PDB entry 6KBB | X-ray diffraction, 2.37 A resolution | chains C and D of the 3 polymer chains in the assembly

Chain C:
Protein: Histone H2A type 1-D
From: Homo sapiens
UniProt: P20671 (H2A1D_HUMAN); residues 13-106 here correspond to UniProt positions 14-107 (UniProt number = residue number + 1)
Amino-acid sequence (96 residues; numbered 11 to 106; the number before each row is that of its first residue):
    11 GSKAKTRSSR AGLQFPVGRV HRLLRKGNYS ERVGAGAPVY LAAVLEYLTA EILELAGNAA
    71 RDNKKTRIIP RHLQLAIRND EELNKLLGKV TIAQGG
Unresolved in the structure: 11-15, 99-106
Sequence notes: expression tag (11-12)
Curated features (UniProtKB/Swiss-Prot):
  - modified residue: Lys13 (N6-(beta-hydroxybutyryl)lysine), Lys36 (N6-(2-hydroxyisobutyryl)lysine), Lys74 (N6-(2-hydroxyisobutyryl)lysine), Lys75 (N6-(2-hydroxyisobutyryl)lysine), Lys95 (N6-(2-hydroxyisobutyryl)lysine), Lys99 (N6-glutaryllysine), Gln104 (N5-methylglutamine)
  - cross-link (Glycyl lysine isopeptide (Lys-Gly)): Lys13 (interchain with G-Cter in ubiquitin), Lys15 (interchain with G-Cter in ubiquitin)

Chain D:
Protein: Histone H2B type 2-E
From: Homo sapiens
UniProt: Q16778 (H2B2E_HUMAN); residues 26-125 here correspond to UniProt positions 27-126 (UniProt number = residue number + 1)
Amino-acid sequence (104 residues; row label = number of the first residue in the row):
    22 MGSMGKKRKR SRKESYSIYV YKVLKQVHPD TGISSKAMGI MNSFVNDIFE RIAGEASRLA
    82 HYNKRSTITS REIQTAVRLL LPGELAKHAV SEGTKAVTKY TSSK
Unresolved in the structure: 22-30, 124-125
Sequence notes: initiating methionine (22); expression tag (23-25)
Curated features (UniProtKB/Swiss-Prot):
  - modified residue: Lys34 (N6-(2-hydroxyisobutyryl)lysine), Glu35 (PolyADP-ribosyl glutamic acid), Ser36 (Phosphoserine), Lys43 (N6-(2-hydroxyisobutyryl)lysine), Lys46 (N6-(2-hydroxyisobutyryl)lysine), Lys57 (N6,N6-dimethyllysine), Arg79 (Dimethylated arginine), Lys85 (N6,N6,N6-trimethyllysine), Arg86 (Omega-N-methylarginine), Arg92 (Omega-N-methylarginine), Lys108 (N6-(2-hydroxyisobutyryl)lysine), Thr115 (Phosphothreonine), Lys116 (N6-(2-hydroxyisobutyryl)lysine), Lys120 (N6-(2-hydroxyisobutyryl)lysine)
  - glycosylation: Ser112 (O-linked (GlcNAc) serine)
  - cross-link (Glycyl lysine isopeptide (Lys-Gly)): Lys34 (interchain with G-Cter in ubiquitin), Lys120 (interchain with G-Cter in ubiquitin)

How chain C and chain D interact:
Pairs across the interface - 107 pairs, chain C then chain D:
  Arg17(C) with Tyr121(D)
  Arg20(C) with Lys120(D); Tyr121(D)
  Ala21(C) with Ala117(D)
  Gln24(C) with Tyr40(D); Lys43(D); Gln47(D)
  Phe25(C) with Val44(D), hydrophobic; Val66(D), hydrophobic; Phe70(D), hydrophobic
  Pro26(C) with Tyr40(D)
  Arg29(C) with Glu35(D); Ser36(D), hydrogen bond (side chain-backbone); Tyr37(D); Tyr40(D)
  Val30(C) with Phe70(D), hydrophobic
  Leu33(C) with Phe70(D), hydrophobic
  Leu34(C) with Ala74(D), hydrophobic
  Gly37(C) with Ser78(D)
  Asn38(C) with Ser78(D)
  Glu41(C) with Ala81(D); Arg86(D); Ser87(D); Thr88(D), hydrogen bond (side chain-backbone); Ile89(D)
  Arg42(C) with Ser87(D), hydrogen bond (backbone-backbone); Thr88(D); Ile89(D), hydrogen bond (backbone-backbone)
  Val43(C) with Thr88(D); Ile89(D)
  Gly44(C) with Thr88(D); Ile89(D), hydrogen bond (backbone-backbone)
  Gly46(C) with Ser91(D), hydrogen bond (backbone-side chain); Val118(D)
  Ala47(C) with Ile89(D); Thr90(D); Ser91(D); Ile94(D)
  Val49(C) with Ala117(D); Val118(D), hydrophobic; Tyr121(D), hydrophobic
  Tyr50(C) with Ser91(D); Ile94(D), hydrophobic; Gln95(D), hydrogen bond; Val111(D), hydrogen bond (side chain-backbone); Gly114(D); Thr115(D); Val118(D)
  Leu51(C) with Phe70(D), hydrophobic; Ile73(D), hydrophobic; Ile94(D), hydrophobic
  Ala53(C) with Glu113(D); Ala117(D), hydrophobic
  Val54(C) with Ile73(D), hydrophobic; Val98(D), hydrophobic; Ala110(D)
  Leu55(C) with Val66(D); Ile69(D), hydrophobic; Phe70(D), hydrophobic; Ile73(D), hydrophobic
  Glu56(C) with Gln47(D)
  Tyr57(C) with Leu106(D); His109(D); Ala110(D)
  Leu58(C) with Ile69(D), hydrophobic; Leu102(D), hydrophobic
  Thr59(C) with Met62(D); Val66(D)
  Ala60(C) with Val44(D), hydrophobic
  Ile62(C) with Met62(D), hydrophobic
  Leu63(C) with Val41(D); Leu45(D); His49(D); Met62(D), hydrophobic
  Glu64(C) with Val48(D); His49(D), hydrogen bond (backbone-side chain)
  Gly67(C) with His49(D)
  Asn68(C) with His49(D), hydrogen bond
  Thr76(C) with Asp51(D); Thr52(D); Gly53(D), hydrogen bond (backbone-backbone)
  Arg77(C) with Thr52(D); Gly53(D); Ser55(D)
  Ile78(C) with Leu45(D), hydrophobic; Gly53(D), hydrogen bond (backbone-backbone); Ile54(D); Ser55(D), hydrogen bond (backbone-backbone); Ala58(D)
  Ile79(C) with Ala58(D)
  Pro80(C) with Ser55(D); Lys57(D); Ala58(D); Ile61(D), hydrophobic
  Leu83(C) with Ala58(D); Ile61(D), hydrophobic; Met62(D), hydrophobic
  Ile87(C) with Phe65(D), hydrophobic
  Glu92(C) with Pro103(D); Gly104(D); Glu105(D), hydrogen bond (side chain-backbone); Leu106(D), hydrogen bond (side chain-backbone)
  Leu93(C) with Leu106(D), hydrophobic
  Leu96(C) with Arg72(D); Leu101(D); Pro103(D)
  Leu97(C) with Phe65(D), hydrophobic
Interface residues without a listed pair, chain C (52 interface residues in all): Ser19, Gly22, Leu23, Ala45, Glu61, Arg71, Lys95

Summary:
52 residues of chain C face 54 of chain D across their interface; the contacts include 15 hydrogen bonds.
Among the polar pairs are Arg29(C)-Ser36(D), Glu41(C)-Thr88(D) and Gly46(C)-Ser91(D).
Here chain C is Histone H2A type 1-D and chain D is Histone H2B type 2-E, both from Homo sapiens. Entry 6KBB
(Role of the DEF/Y motif of Swc5 in histone H2A.Z deposition) was determined by X-ray diffraction.
